4BHK - chains A and B of the 4 polymer chains in the assembly; structure by X-ray diffraction, 2.32 A resolution.

== Chain A (and B) ==
Name: Floricaula/leafy homolog 1
From: Physcomitrella patens
Notes: fragment: dna-binding domain, residues 180-347; chain B of this document is another copy of the same molecule, construct and numbering; everything in this record applies to it too
UniProt: Q94IF5 (Q94IF5_PHYPA); residue numbers follow UniProt; this construct covers 180-347
Sequence (171 residues; numbered 177 to 347; the number before each row is that of its first residue):
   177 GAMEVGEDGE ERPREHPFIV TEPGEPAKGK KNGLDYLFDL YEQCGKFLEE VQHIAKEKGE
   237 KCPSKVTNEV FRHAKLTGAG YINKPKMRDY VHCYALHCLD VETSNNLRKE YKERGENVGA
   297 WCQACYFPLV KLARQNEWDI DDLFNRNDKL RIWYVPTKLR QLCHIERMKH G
Unresolved in the structure: 177-188, 347
Construct notes: expression tag (177-179)

== Chain A / chain B interface ==
Residue-residue contacts (14):
  K232(A) - R343(B)
  E233(A) - H340(B)
  K234(A) - H340(B)  hydrogen bond (backbone-side chain)
  G235(A) - R336(B)
  E236(A) - R336(B)
  K237(A) - R336(B)
  R336(A) - G235(B)
  R336(A) - E236(B)
  R336(A) - K237(B)
  H340(A) - E233(B)  hydrogen bond (side chain-backbone)
  H340(A) - K234(B)
  H340(A) - G235(B)
  R343(A) - K232(B)
  R343(A) - E233(B)  hydrogen bond (side chain-backbone)
Other interface residues (no listed pair), chain A (11 interface residues in all): D317, Q337
Other interface residues (no listed pair), chain B (11 interface residues in all): C238, D315

== Overview ==
Chain A and chain B each contribute 11 residues to their interface, with 3 hydrogen bonds. Polar pairs include
K234(A)-H340(B), H340(A)-E233(B) and R343(A)-E233(B).
Both chains are Floricaula/leafy homolog 1 (Physcomitrella patens). Entry 4BHK (Crystal Structure of Moss
Leafy bound to DNA) was determined by X-ray diffraction.
